Entry 4AQU (X-ray diffraction, 2.30 A resolution); this record covers chains A and B of the 4 polymer chains in the assembly.

# Chain A
Protein: DNA endonuclease I-crei
From: Chlamydomonas reinhardtii
Notes: EC 3.1.-.-
UniProtKB: P05725 (DNE1_CHLRE); numbering as in UniProt (aligned over 2-153)
Amino-acid sequence (152 residues; numbered 2 to 153; the number before each row is that of its first residue):
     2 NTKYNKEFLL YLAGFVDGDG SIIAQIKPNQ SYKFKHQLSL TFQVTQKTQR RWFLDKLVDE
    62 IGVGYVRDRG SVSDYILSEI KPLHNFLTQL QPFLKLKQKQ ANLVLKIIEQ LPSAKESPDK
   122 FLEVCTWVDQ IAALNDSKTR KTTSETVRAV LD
Bound ions: Ca2+ site 1: G19 (shared with D220(B) of chain B; 1 residue of chain C; 1 residue of chain D); Ca2+ site 2: D20 (shared with G219(B) of chain B; 1 residue of chain C; 1 residue of chain D)
Swiss-Prot annotation at these positions:
  - region (Interaction with DNA): Q26 to Q38, Q44 to Q47, R68 to R70, S138 to T143
  - binding site (Mg(2+)): G19, D20
  - mutagenesis: D20 (D20A/L/N: Loss of catalytic activity. Reduced affinity for DNA), Q26 (Q26A/C: Alters the specificity of the endonuclease), Y33 (Y33C/H/R: Alters the specificity of the endonuclease), Q44 (Q44A/C/T/V/W: Alters the specificity of the endonuclease), Q47 (Q47A/E/M: Loss of catalytic activity; Q47N: Strongly reduced affinity for DNA. No effect on catalytic activity), R68 (R68A: Loss of activity), K98 (K98A: Strongly reduced affinity for DNA. Increased catalytic activity; K98R: Strongly reduced affinity for DNA. No effect on catalytic activity), S138 (S138A: Reduced affinity for DNA. No effect on catalytic activity. Reduced cleavage; when associated with M-139), K139 (K139M: Reduced affinity for DNA. No effect on catalytic activity. Reduced cleavage; when associated with A-138), K142 (K142G: Reduced affinity for DNA. No effect on catalytic activity. Reduced cleavage; when associated with G-143), T143 (T143G: Reduced affinity for DNA. No effect on catalytic activity. Reduced cleavage; when associated with G-142)
Reported in the primary citation:
  - conformationally variable residues: V73
  - binding site for the 24-nt DNA strand: V73
  - mutagenesis - V73A (10-fold): increased catalytic activity on endogenous methylated locus
  - mutagenesis - V73A: unchanged catalytic activity on unmethylated extrachromosomal ADCY9t

# Chain B
Protein: DNA endonuclease I-crei
From: Chlamydomonas reinhardtii
Notes: EC 3.1.-.-
UniProtKB: P05725 (DNE1_CHLRE); residues 202-353 here correspond to UniProt positions 2-153 (UniProt number = residue number - 200)
Amino-acid sequence (152 residues; numbered 202 to 353; the number before each row is that of its first residue):
   202 NTKYNKEFLL YLAGFVDGDG SIIAQIKPNQ SYKFKHQLSL TFQVTQKTQR RWFLDKLVDE
   262 IGVGYVRDRG SVSDYILSEI KPLHNFLTQL QPFLKLKQKQ ANLVLKIIEQ LPSAKESPDK
   322 FLEVCTWVDQ IAALNDSKTR KTTSETVRAV LD
Bound ions: Ca2+ site 1: G219 (shared with D20(A) of chain A; 1 residue of chain C; 1 residue of chain D); Ca2+ site 2: D220 (shared with G19(A) of chain A; 1 residue of chain C; 1 residue of chain D)
Swiss-Prot annotation at these positions:
  - region (Interaction with DNA): Q226 to Q238, Q244 to Q247, R268 to R270, S338 to T343
  - binding site (Mg(2+)): G219, D220

# How chain A and chain B interact
Residue-residue contacts (41; chain A residue first):
  K7(A) - E208(B)  salt bridge
  E8(A) - K207(B)  salt bridge
  E8(A) - L211(B)
  L11(A) - E208(B)
  L11(A) - L211(B)  hydrophobic
  L11(A) - Y212(B)
  Y12(A) - L211(B)
  Y12(A) - A214(B)
  Y12(A) - G215(B)
  Y12(A) - D218(B)  hydrogen bond
  Y12(A) - F294(B)
  Y12(A) - K296(B)
  A14(A) - Y212(B)
  G15(A) - Y212(B)
  G15(A) - G215(B)
  G15(A) - F216(B)  hydrogen bond (backbone-backbone)
  F16(A) - G215(B)  hydrogen bond (backbone-backbone)
  F16(A) - F216(B)
  F16(A) - D218(B)
  F16(A) - G219(B)
  F16(A) - L297(B)  hydrophobic
  D18(A) - Y212(B)  hydrogen bond
  D18(A) - F216(B)
  G19(A) - F216(B)
  G19(A) - D220(B)
  D20(A) - G219(B)
  D20(A) - D220(B)
  Q47(A) - L297(B)
  R51(A) - D337(B)  salt bridge
  W53(A) - L297(B)  hydrophobic
  F54(A) - L297(B)  hydrophobic
  F94(A) - Y212(B)
  K96(A) - Y212(B)
  K96(A) - W253(B)
  L97(A) - F216(B)  hydrophobic
  L97(A) - Q247(B)
  L97(A) - R251(B)
  L97(A) - W253(B)  hydrophobic
  L97(A) - F254(B)  hydrophobic
  D137(A) - K248(B)  salt bridge
  D137(A) - R251(B)  salt bridge
Also at the interface, not in a pair above, chain A (21 interface residues in all): K48, Q50, E61
Also at the interface, not in a pair above, chain B (21 interface residues in all): K257, E261

# In short
The chain A/chain B interface involves 21 residues from each chain; the contacts include 4 hydrogen bonds and
5 salt bridges. Polar contacts include K7(A)-E208(B), E8(A)-K207(B) and R51(A)-D337(B). The paper reports a
binding site for the 24-nt DNA strand at V73(A); V73A of chain A increases catalytic activity on endogenous
methylated locus.
Chain A and chain B are both DNA endonuclease I-crei (Chlamydomonas reinhardtii); the structure, Crystal
structure of I-CreI complexed with its target methylated at position plus 2 (in the b ..., was determined by
X-ray diffraction (same publication as 4AQX).
